7NHR - chains B and C of the 8 polymer chains in the assembly; structure by electron microscopy, 2.85 A resolution.

Chain B (and C):
Name: Putative transmembrane protein Wzc
Source organism: Escherichia coli
Notes: chain C of this document is another copy of the same molecule, construct and numbering; everything in this record applies to it too
Reference sequence: Q9X4B9 (Q9X4B9_ECOLX); residue numbers follow UniProt; this construct covers 1-721
Amino-acid sequence (727 residues; each row starts with the number of its first residue):
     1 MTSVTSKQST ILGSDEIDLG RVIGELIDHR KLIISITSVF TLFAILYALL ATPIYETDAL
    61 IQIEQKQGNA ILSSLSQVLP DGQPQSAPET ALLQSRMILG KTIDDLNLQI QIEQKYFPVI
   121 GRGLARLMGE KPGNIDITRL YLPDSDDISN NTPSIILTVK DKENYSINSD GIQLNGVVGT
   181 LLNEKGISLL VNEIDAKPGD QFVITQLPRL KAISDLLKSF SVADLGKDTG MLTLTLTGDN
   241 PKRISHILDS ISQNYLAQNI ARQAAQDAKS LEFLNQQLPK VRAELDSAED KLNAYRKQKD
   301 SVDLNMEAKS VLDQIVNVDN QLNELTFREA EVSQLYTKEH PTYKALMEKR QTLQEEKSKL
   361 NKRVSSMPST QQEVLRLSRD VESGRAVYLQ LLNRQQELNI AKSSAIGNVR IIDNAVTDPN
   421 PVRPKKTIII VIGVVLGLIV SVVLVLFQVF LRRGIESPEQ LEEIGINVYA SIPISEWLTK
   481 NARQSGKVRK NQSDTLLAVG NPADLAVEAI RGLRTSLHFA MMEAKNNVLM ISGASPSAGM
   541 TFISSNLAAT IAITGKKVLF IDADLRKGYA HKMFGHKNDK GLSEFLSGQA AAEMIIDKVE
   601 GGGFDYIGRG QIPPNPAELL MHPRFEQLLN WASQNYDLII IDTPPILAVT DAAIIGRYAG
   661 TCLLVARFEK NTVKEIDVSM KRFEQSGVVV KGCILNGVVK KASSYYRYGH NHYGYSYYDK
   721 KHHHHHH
Unresolved in the structure: 1-16, 65-84, 280-384, 478-493, 722-727 (chain C: 1-16, 65-84, 280-383, 478-493, 722-727)
Construct notes: conflict Gly121 (Ala in Q9X4B9), Arg126 (Gly in Q9X4B9); engineered mutation Met540 (Lys in Q9X4B9); expression tag (722-727)
From the paper describing this entry:
  - self-association interface (contacts with another copy of this molecule); pairs are residue here / residue on that copy: Gln258-Arg410, Arg262-Arg410
  - mutagenesis - K540M: abolished catalytic activity (citing earlier work)

Interface between chain B and chain C:
Pairs across the interface (90; chain B residue first):
  Asp18(B) with Arg453(C), salt bridge
  Leu19(B) with Phe450(C), hydrophobic
  Gly20(B) with Leu451(C); Arg453(C)
  Ile23(B) with Leu451(C), hydrophobic
  Asp58(B) with Arg96(C), salt bridge
  Leu60(B) with Ala91(C); Ser95(C)
  Glu64(B) with Arg262(C), salt bridge
  Gly129(B) with Ile148(C)
  Thr229(B) with Ala87(C); Pro88(C)
  Met231(B) with Pro88(C), hydrophobic; Ala91(C), hydrophobic
  Leu392(B) with Val387(C), hydrophobic
  Asn393(B) with Val387(C)
  Gln396(B) with Val387(C); Leu391(C)
  Asn399(B) with Phe273(C)
  Ile400(B) with Ser270(C); Phe273(C), hydrophobic; Leu274(C), hydrophobic
  Ser403(B) with Phe273(C)
  Ser404(B) with Gln266(C), hydrogen bond; Lys269(C); Ser270(C)
  Ile406(B) with Ala265(C); Gln266(C), hydrogen bond (backbone-side chain); Lys269(C)
  Gly407(B) with Arg262(C)
  Arg410(B) with Gln258(C), hydrogen bond; Arg262(C)
  Ile412(B) with Leu92(C), hydrophobic; Ser95(C); Met97(C), hydrophobic
  Asp413(B) with Ser95(C); Arg96(C), hydrogen bond (side chain-backbone); Met97(C), hydrogen bond (side chain-backbone)
  Asn414(B) with Arg96(C), hydrogen bond (backbone-side chain)
  Val416(B) with Arg96(C); Leu210(C), hydrophobic
  Thr417(B) with Leu210(C)
  Pro419(B) with Leu210(C)
  Glu459(B) with Lys674(C)
  Val468(B) with Gln685(C), hydrogen bond (backbone-side chain)
  Tyr469(B) with Gln685(C)
  Glu508(B) with Arg566(C), salt bridge; Val649(C)
  Arg511(B) with Glu618(C), salt bridge
  Gly512(B) with Thr650(C)
  Arg514(B) with Ala617(C); Glu618(C), salt bridge; Met621(C)
  Thr515(B) with Thr650(C), hydrogen bond; Ile654(C); Ser686(C)
  Ser516(B) with Gln685(C); Ser686(C)
  Phe519(B) with Arg657(C); Gln685(C); Ser686(C); Gly687(C)
  Ile553(B) with Glu618(C)
  Thr554(B) with Met621(C)
  Tyr705(B) with Arg453(C); Thr672(C)
  Tyr706(B) with Leu451(C); Arg453(C)
  Gly709(B) with Thr672(C); Lys674(C)
  His710(B) with Leu647(C); Lys674(C); Val678(C)
  His712(B) with Val678(C)
  Gly714(B) with Leu647(C)
  Tyr715(B) with Ser535(C); Leu647(C); Ala648(C); Glu675(C), hydrogen bond
  Tyr717(B) with Pro536(C), hydrophobic; Asp564(C), hydrogen bond; Arg566(C); Lys567(C); Pro644(C), hydrophobic; Pro645(C); Ala648(C), hydrophobic
  Tyr718(B) with Lys567(C)
  Asp719(B) with Arg566(C); Lys567(C); Ile612(C)
Also at the interface, not in a pair above, chain B (56 interface residues in all): Ala59, Gln62, Leu225, Glu397, Ala405, Val409, Ala415, Asp418
Also at the interface, not in a pair above, chain C (52 interface residues in all): Gln277, Gln390, Arg394, Ala534, Met540, Arg609

Summary:
56 residues of chain B face 52 of chain C across their interface; the contacts include 10 hydrogen bonds and 6
salt bridges. Polar pairs include Asp18(B)-Arg453(C), Asp58(B)-Arg96(C) and Glu64(B)-Arg262(C). The paper
reports that K540M of chain B abolishes catalytic activity; a self-association interface involving Gln258(B)
and Arg262(B).
Both chains are Putative transmembrane protein Wzc (Escherichia coli). Entry 7NHR (Putative transmembrane
protein Wzc K540M C1) was determined by electron microscopy (same publication as 7NHS, 7NI2, 7NIB, 7NIH and
7NII).
